9BNB - chains A and C of the 3 polymer chains in the assembly; structure by X-ray diffraction, 1.50 A resolution.

[Chain A (and C)]
Molecule: Collagen alpha-1(XVIII) chain
From: Homo sapiens
Notes: chain C of this document is another copy of the same molecule, construct and numbering; everything in this record applies to it too
UniProt: P39060 (COIA1_HUMAN); residues -2 to 54 here correspond to UniProt positions 1440-1496 (UniProt number = residue number + 1442)
Amino-acid sequence (57 residues; each row starts with the number of its first residue; numbers below 1 keep their minus sign (Gly-2 is residue -2)):
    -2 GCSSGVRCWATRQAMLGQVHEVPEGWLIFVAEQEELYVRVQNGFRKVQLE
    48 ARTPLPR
Differences from the reference sequence: engineered mutation Cys-1 (Ala1441 in P39060), Cys5 (Leu1447 in P39060)
Reported in the primary citation:
  - mutagenesis - G22C/F26C: decreased expression

[How chain A and chain C interact]
Disulfides between the chains: Cys5(A)-Cys-1(C)
Residue-residue contacts (47; chain A residue first):
  Val3(A) - Ser0(C)
  Val3(A) - Ser1(C)  hydrogen bond (backbone-backbone)
  Val3(A) - Gly2(C)
  Arg4(A) - Cys-1(C)
  Arg4(A) - Ser0(C)
  Cys5(A) - Cys-1(C)  disulfide
  Cys5(A) - Ser0(C)
  Cys5(A) - Ser1(C)  hydrogen bond
  Leu24(A) - Leu24(C)  hydrophobic
  Phe26(A) - Glu21(C)
  Phe26(A) - Gly22(C)
  Phe26(A) - Val35(C)  hydrophobic
  Gln30(A) - Arg42(C)
  Glu31(A) - Glu21(C)
  Glu31(A) - Val37(C)
  Glu31(A) - Arg42(C)  hydrogen bond (backbone-side chain)
  Glu32(A) - Arg42(C)  salt bridge
  Leu33(A) - Val35(C)  hydrophobic
  Val44(A) - Val44(C)  hydrophobic
  Gln45(A) - Val44(C)
  Gln45(A) - Gln45(C)  hydrogen bond (backbone-backbone)
  Leu46(A) - Val35(C)  hydrophobic
  Leu46(A) - Arg42(C)
  Leu46(A) - Lys43(C)
  Leu46(A) - Val44(C)  hydrophobic
  Glu47(A) - Arg42(C)  hydrogen bond (backbone-side chain)
  Glu47(A) - Lys43(C)  hydrogen bond (backbone-backbone)
  Glu47(A) - Gln45(C)
  Arg49(A) - Val37(C)
  Arg49(A) - Gln38(C)  hydrogen bond (side chain-backbone)
  Arg49(A) - Asn39(C)  hydrogen bond (side chain-backbone)
  Arg49(A) - Gly40(C)
  Arg49(A) - Phe41(C)
  Arg49(A) - Arg42(C)
  Thr50(A) - Gly40(C)
  Thr50(A) - Phe41(C)  hydrogen bond (backbone-backbone)
  Pro51(A) - Asn39(C)
  Pro51(A) - Gly40(C)
  Pro51(A) - Phe41(C)
  Leu52(A) - Phe41(C)
  Pro53(A) - Arg9(C)  hydrogen bond (backbone-side chain)
  Pro53(A) - Met12(C)  hydrophobic
  Pro53(A) - Leu13(C)  hydrophobic
  Pro53(A) - Tyr34(C)
  Pro53(A) - Phe41(C)
  Arg54(A) - Tyr34(C)  hydrogen bond (backbone-side chain)
  Arg54(A) - Lys43(C)  hydrogen bond (backbone-side chain)
Other interface residues (no listed pair), chain A (22 interface residues in all): Gln15, Ala28, Ala48
Other interface residues (no listed pair), chain C (24 interface residues in all): Gly-2, Val3, Glu32

[Summary]
22 residues of chain A face 24 of chain C across their interface; the contacts include 1 disulfide bond, 12
hydrogen bonds and 1 salt bridge. Polar pairs include Glu32(A)-Arg42(C), Cys5(A)-Ser1(C) and
Glu31(A)-Arg42(C). The paper reports that G22C/F26C of chain A reduce expression.
Both chains are Collagen alpha-1(XVIII) chain (Homo sapiens). Entry 9BNB (Collagen XVIII trimerization domain
with introduced inter-chain disulfide bond, G(-1)C-L5C) was determined by X-ray diffraction together with
9BNC, 9BND, 9BNE, 9BNF and 9BNG from the same study.
